PDB entry 3QEV | X-ray diffraction, 1.77 A resolution | chains A and T of the 3 polymer chains in the assembly

[Chain A]
Protein: DNA polymerase
From: Enterobacteria phage RB69
Notes: EC 2.7.7.7
UniProt: Q38087 (DPOL_BPR69); residue numbers follow UniProt; this construct covers 1-903
Chain sequence (903 residues; each row starts with the number of its first residue):
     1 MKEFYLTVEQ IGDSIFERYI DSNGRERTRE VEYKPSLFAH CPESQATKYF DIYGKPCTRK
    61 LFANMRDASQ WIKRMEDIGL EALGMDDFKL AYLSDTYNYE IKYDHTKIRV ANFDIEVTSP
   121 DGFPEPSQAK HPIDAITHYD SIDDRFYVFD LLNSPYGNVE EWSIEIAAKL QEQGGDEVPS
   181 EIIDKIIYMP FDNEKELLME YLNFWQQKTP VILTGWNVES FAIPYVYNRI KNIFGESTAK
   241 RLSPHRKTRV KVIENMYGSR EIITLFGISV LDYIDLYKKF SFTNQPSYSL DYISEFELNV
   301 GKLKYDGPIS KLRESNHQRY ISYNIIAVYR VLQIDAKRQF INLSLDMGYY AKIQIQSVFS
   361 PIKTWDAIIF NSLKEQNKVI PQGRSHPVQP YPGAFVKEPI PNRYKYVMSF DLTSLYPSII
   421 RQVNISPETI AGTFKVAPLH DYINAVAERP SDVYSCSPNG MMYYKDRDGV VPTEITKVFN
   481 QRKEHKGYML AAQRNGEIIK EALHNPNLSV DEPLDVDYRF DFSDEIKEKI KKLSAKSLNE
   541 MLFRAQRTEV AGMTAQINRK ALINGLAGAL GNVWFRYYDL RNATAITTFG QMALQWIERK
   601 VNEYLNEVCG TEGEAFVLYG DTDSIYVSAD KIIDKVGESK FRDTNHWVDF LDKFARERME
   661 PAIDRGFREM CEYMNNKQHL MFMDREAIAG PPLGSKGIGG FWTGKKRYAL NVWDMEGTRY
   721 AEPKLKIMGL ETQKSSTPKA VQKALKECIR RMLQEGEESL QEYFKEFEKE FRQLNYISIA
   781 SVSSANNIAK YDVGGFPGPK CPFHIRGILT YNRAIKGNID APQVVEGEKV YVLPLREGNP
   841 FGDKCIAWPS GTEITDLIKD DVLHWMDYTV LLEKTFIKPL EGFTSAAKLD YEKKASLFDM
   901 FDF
Not modelled in the structure: 902-903
Sequence notes: engineered mutation Ala-222 (Asp in Q38087), Ala-327 (Asp in Q38087), Ala-561 (Leu in Q38087), Gly-565 (Ser in Q38087), Ala-567 (Tyr in Q38087)
Ion coordination: Ca2+ site 1 near Glu-116 (its only coordinating residue here); Ca2+ site 2: Asp-411, Leu-412, Asp-623 (together with 2'-deoxycytidine-5'-triphosphate); Ca2+ site 3: Asp-411, Asp-623 (together with 2'-deoxycytidine-5'-triphosphate); Ca2+ site 4: Asn-505, Asn-507, Lys-531; Ca2+ site 5 near Glu-716 (its only coordinating residue here)
Ligand contacts: 2'-deoxycytidine-5'-triphosphate (DCP): Asp-411, Leu-412, Thr-413, Ser-414, Leu-415, Tyr-416, Pro-417, Arg-482, Lys-486, Lys-560, Asn-564, Thr-622, Asp-623
UniProt features mapped onto this chain:
  - region: Thr-248 to Thr-264 (Beta hairpin), Lys-705 to Tyr-708 (Binding of DNA in B-conformation), Leu-897 to Phe-903 (Interaction with the polymerase clamp)
  - binding site (Mg(2+)): Asp-114, Glu-116, Asp-411, Leu-412, Asp-623
  - binding site (substrate): Ser-414 to Tyr-416, Arg-482, Lys-560
  - site: Asp-621 (Optimization of metal coordination by the polymerase active site), Lys-706 (Optimization of metal coordination by the polymerase active site), Asp-714 (Essential for viral replication)

[Chain T]
Molecule: 18-nt DNA strand
Sequence (18 nucleotides; row label = number of the first residue in the row):
     1 TCGTGTAAGC AGTCCGCG

[Chain A / chain T interface]
Pairs across the interface - 49 pairs, chain A then chain T:
  Glu-219(A) / DC2(T)  hydrogen bond to the base
  Ile-253(A) / DC2(T)  sugar contact
  Glu-254(A) / DC2(T)  sugar contact
  Asn-255(A) / DT1(T)  phosphate contact
  Asn-255(A) / DC2(T)  hydrogen bond to the phosphate
  Arg-260(A) / DC2(T)  salt bridge to the phosphate
  Ile-262(A) / DC2(T)  base contact
  Asp-275(A) / DG3(T)  base contact
  Phe-359(A) / DG3(T)  base contact
  Ser-360(A) / DG3(T)  phosphate contact
  Ser-360(A) / DT4(T)  hydrogen bond to the phosphate
  Pro-361(A) / DG3(T)  phosphate contact
  Pro-361(A) / DT4(T)  sugar contact
  Ile-362(A) / DT4(T)  hydrogen bond to the phosphate
  Tyr-391(A) / DG5(T)  hydrogen bond to the phosphate
  Tyr-391(A) / DT6(T)  sugar contact
  Pro-392(A) / DT6(T)  phosphate contact
  Pro-392(A) / DA7(T)  phosphate contact
  Gly-393(A) / DT6(T)  hydrogen bond to the phosphate
  Gly-393(A) / DA7(T)  hydrogen bond to the phosphate
  Ala-394(A) / DA7(T)  sugar contact
  Val-396(A) / DA7(T)  phosphate contact
  Val-396(A) / DA8(T)  phosphate contact
  Asn-564(A) / DT4(T)  base contact
  Gly-565(A) / DT4(T)  base contact
  Gly-568(A) / DT4(T)  base contact
  Gly-568(A) / DG5(T)  sugar contact
  Ala-569(A) / DT4(T)  sugar contact
  Gly-571(A) / DG5(T)  sugar contact
  Asn-572(A) / DT4(T)  hydrogen bond to the phosphate
  Asn-572(A) / DG5(T)  hydrogen bond to the phosphate
  Lys-705(A) / DA8(T)  salt bridge to the phosphate
  Lys-705(A) / DG9(T)  sugar contact
  Lys-706(A) / DA7(T)  base contact
  Lys-706(A) / DA8(T)  sugar contact
  Arg-707(A) / DG9(T)  phosphate contact
  Arg-707(A) / DC10(T)  salt bridge to the phosphate
  Lys-734(A) / DG9(T)  base contact
  Ser-784(A) / DT1(T)  hydrogen bond to the base
  Asn-786(A) / DT1(T)  hydrogen bond to the base
  Pro-799(A) / DC14(T)  phosphate contact
  Lys-800(A) / DT13(T)  phosphate contact
  Lys-800(A) / DC14(T)  hydrogen bond to the phosphate
  Cys-801(A) / DT13(T)  sugar contact
  Phe-803(A) / DG12(T)  sugar contact
  Gly-827(A) / DT1(T)  base contact
  Lys-844(A) / DT13(T)  salt bridge to the phosphate
  Lys-874(A) / DG12(T)  salt bridge to the phosphate
  Lys-878(A) / DA11(T)  salt bridge to the phosphate
Also at the interface, not in a pair above, chain A (42 interface residues in all): Lys-251, Lys-279, Lys-363, Glu-398, Glu-731, Arg-806

[In short]
42 residues of chain A face 14 of chain T across their interface, with 12 hydrogen bonds and 6 salt bridges.
Among the polar pairs are Glu-219(A)/DC2(T), Ser-784(A)/DT1(T) and Asn-786(A)/DT1(T). Chain A binds
2'-deoxycytidine-5'-triphosphate.
Chain A is DNA polymerase (Enterobacteria phage RB69) and chain T is an 18-nt DNA strand; the structure, RB69
DNA Polymerase (L561A/S565G/Y567A) Ternary Complex with dCTP Opposite dT, was determined by X-ray diffraction.
